PDB entry 8IMI | electron microscopy, 2.59 A resolution | chains 0 and w of the 52 polymer chains in the assembly

# Chain 0
Protein: ApcE
Organism: Anthocerotibacter panamensis
Chain sequence (1136 residues; row label = number of the first residue in the row):
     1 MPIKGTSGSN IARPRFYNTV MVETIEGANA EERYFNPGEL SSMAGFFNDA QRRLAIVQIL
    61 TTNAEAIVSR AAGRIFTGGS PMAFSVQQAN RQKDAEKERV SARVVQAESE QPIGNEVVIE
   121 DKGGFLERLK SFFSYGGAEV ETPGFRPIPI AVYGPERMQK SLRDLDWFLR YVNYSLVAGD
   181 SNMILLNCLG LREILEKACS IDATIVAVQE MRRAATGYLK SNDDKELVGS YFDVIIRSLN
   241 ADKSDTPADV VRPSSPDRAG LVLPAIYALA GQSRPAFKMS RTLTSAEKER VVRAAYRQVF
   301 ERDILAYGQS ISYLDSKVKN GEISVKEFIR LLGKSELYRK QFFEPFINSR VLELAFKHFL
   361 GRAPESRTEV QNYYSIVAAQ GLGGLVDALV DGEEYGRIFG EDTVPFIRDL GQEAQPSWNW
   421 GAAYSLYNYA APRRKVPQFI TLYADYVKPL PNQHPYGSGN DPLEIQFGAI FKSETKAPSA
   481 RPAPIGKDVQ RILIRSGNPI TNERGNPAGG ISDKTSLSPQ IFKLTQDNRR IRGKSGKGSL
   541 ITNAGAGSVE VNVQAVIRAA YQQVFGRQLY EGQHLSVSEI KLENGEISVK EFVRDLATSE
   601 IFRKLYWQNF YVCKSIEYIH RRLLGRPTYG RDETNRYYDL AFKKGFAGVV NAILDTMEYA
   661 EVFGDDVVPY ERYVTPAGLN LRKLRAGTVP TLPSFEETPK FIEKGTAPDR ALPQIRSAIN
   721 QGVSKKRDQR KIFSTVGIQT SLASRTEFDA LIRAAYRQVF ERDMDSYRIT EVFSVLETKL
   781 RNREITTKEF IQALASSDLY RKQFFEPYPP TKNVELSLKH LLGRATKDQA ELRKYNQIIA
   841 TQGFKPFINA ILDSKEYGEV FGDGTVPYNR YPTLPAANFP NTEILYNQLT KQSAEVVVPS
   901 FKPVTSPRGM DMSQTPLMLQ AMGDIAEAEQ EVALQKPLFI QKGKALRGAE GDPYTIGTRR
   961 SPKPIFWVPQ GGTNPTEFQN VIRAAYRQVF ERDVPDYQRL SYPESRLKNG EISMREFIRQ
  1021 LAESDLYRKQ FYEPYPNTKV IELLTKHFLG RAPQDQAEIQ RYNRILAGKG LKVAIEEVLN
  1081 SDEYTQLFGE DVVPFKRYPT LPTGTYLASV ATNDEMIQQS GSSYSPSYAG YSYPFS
Disordered / not traced: 1, 78-146, 530-548, 1135-1136
Ligand contacts:
  - phycocyanobilin (CYC), molecule 1: P14, L261, L263, Y267, L410, E413, A414, Q415, P416, S417, W418, W420
  - phycocyanobilin (CYC), molecule 2: F76, Y153, R157, K160, S161, R163, D164, L165, W167, F168, Y171, N187, L191, I194, L195, A198, C199, S200, A203, T204
  - phycocyanobilin (CYC), molecule 3: R302, Y307, Y429, R433
  - phycocyanobilin (CYC), molecule 4: I347, N348, S349, R367, V370, Q371, Y374, I440
  - phycocyanobilin (CYC), molecule 5: Y456, Y611, V612, C613, R631, T634, N635, Y638
  - phycocyanobilin (CYC), molecule 6: I465, Q466, F467, G468, R567
  - phycocyanobilin (CYC), molecule 7: I492, L493, I494, R495, P499, N502, R504
  - phycocyanobilin (CYC), molecule 8: G722, V723, R727, Y871, T873, L874, P875, A876, F879
  - phycocyanobilin (CYC), molecule 9: S741, L742, V775, T778, K779, R781, N782, E784
  - phycocyanobilin (CYC), molecule 10: R762, L889, T890, K891
  - phycocyanobilin (CYC), molecule 11: P809, P810, T811, Q829, L832, R833, N836, S900
  - phycocyanobilin (CYC), molecule 12: I956, G957, T958, R960, Y1098, T1100, L1101, P1102, T1103, Y1106
  - phycocyanobilin (CYC), molecule 13: R992, M1116, I1117, S1120, G1121
  - phycocyanobilin (CYC), molecule 14: Y1002, S1005, R1006, K1008, N1009, E1011
  - phycocyanobilin (CYC), molecule 15: P1036, N1037, T1038, Q1056, I1059, Q1060, N1063

# Chain w
Protein: ApcB2
Organism: Anthocerotibacter panamensis
Chain sequence (162 residues; each row starts with the number of its first residue):
     1 MQDAITSVIN TYDVQGKYFD TSAFDKLKAY YATGELRVRA AGTISANAAT IIKEASAKLF
    61 SNQPDLVRPG GNAYTTRRYA ACVRDMDYFL RYATYAMLAG DTSILDERVL NGLKETYNSL
   121 GVPISSTVQG IQAMKEVTGS LVGSGAAKEM GVYFDYLSSG LS
Ligand contacts:
  - phycocyanobilin (CYC), molecule 1: L59, L66, N72, A73, R77, R78, A81, C82, R84, D85, M86, Y88, F89, Y92, R108, V109, L113, T116, Y117, L120, V122, P123, S126, T127
  - phycocyanobilin (CYC), molecule 2: V67, A73, Y74, T75, T76, Y79

# Interface between chain 0 and chain w
Pairs across the interface (36):
  Q941(0) with R68(w)
  K942(0) with R68(w), hydrogen bond (backbone-side chain)
  G943(0) with P69(w)
  K944(0) with R68(w), hydrogen bond (backbone-side chain)
  A945(0) with P69(w)
  L946(0) with P64(w); D65(w); R68(w)
  R947(0) with D65(w); G70(w), hydrogen bond (side chain-backbone); G71(w); N72(w)
  G951(0) with G70(w)
  D952(0) with G70(w), hydrogen bond (backbone-backbone); G71(w); N72(w), hydrogen bond; R78(w), hydrogen bond (backbone-side chain)
  P953(0) with R78(w), hydrogen bond (backbone-side chain)
  Y954(0) with T75(w); R77(w), hydrogen bond (backbone-side chain); R78(w)
  I956(0) with R77(w), hydrogen bond (backbone-side chain); R78(w), hydrogen bond (backbone-side chain)
  G957(0) with L120(w)
  T958(0) with L120(w)
  R960(0) with R77(w)
  T1100(0) with R84(w)
  L1101(0) with Y88(w)
  T1103(0) with E107(w); R108(w); V109(w), hydrogen bond (side chain-backbone); N111(w), hydrogen bond (side chain-backbone)
  Y1106(0) with T116(w); L120(w)
  L1107(0) with E115(w); S119(w)
Also at the interface, not in a pair above, chain 0 (21 interface residues in all): G1104
Also at the interface, not in a pair above, chain w (21 interface residues in all): R91

# Overview
The chain 0/chain w interface involves 21 residues from each chain, with 12 hydrogen bonds. Among the polar
pairs are K942(0)-R68(w), K944(0)-R68(w) and R947(0)-G70(w). One phycocyanobilin molecule is bound between
chain 0 and chain w. Bound to chain 0: 15 copies of phycocyanobilin.
Chain 0 is ApcE and chain w is ApcB2, both from Anthocerotibacter panamensis; the structure, A1-A2, A3-A4,
B'1-B'2, C'1-C'2 cylinder in cyanobacterial phycobilisome from Anthocerotibacter panamensis (Cluster A), was
determined by electron microscopy, deposited together with 8IMJ, 8IMK, 8IML, 8IMM, 8IMN and 8IMO.
